Entry 7A76 (X-ray diffraction, 1.65 A resolution); this record covers chains B and C of the 4 polymer chains in the assembly.

Chain B (and C):
Molecule: Thioredoxin reductase
From: Bacillus cereus (strain ATCC 14579 / DSM 31 / JCM 2152 / NBRC 15305 / NCIMB 9373 / NRRL B-3711)
Notes: EC 1.8.1.9; chain C of this document is another copy of the same molecule, construct and numbering; everything in this record applies to it too
UniProt: Q81FS4 (Q81FS4_BACCR); numbering as in UniProt (aligned over 1-326)
Sequence (326 residues; numbered 1 to 326; the number before each row is that of its first residue):
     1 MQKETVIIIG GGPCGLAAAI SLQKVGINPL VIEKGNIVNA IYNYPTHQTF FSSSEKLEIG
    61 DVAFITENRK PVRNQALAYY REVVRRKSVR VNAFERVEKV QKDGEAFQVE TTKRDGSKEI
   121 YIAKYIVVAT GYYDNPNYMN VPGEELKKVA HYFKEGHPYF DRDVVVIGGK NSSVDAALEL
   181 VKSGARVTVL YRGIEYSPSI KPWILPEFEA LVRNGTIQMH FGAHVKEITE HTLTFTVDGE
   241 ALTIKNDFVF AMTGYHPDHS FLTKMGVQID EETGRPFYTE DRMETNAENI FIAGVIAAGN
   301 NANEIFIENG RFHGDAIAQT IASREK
Residues lining bound ligands: FAD (flavin-adenine dinucleotide): Ile9, Gly10, Gly11, Gly12, Pro13, Cys14, Gly15, Ile32, Glu33, Lys34, Gly35, Asn39, Ala40, Tyr44, Pro45, Gln48, Phe50, Phe51, Ser52, Leu57, Glu95, Arg96, Val97, Ala129, Thr130, Gly131, Tyr132, Tyr133, Asp134, Phe261, Ala293, Gly294, Val295, Phe306, Ile307, Glu308
From the paper describing this entry:
  - binding site for flavin-adenine dinucleotide: Gly10 to Gly15

Chain B / chain C interface:
Pairs across the interface (21; chain B residue first):
  Glu58(B) with Arg86(C), salt bridge
  Val62(B) with Ala63(C), hydrophobic; Ile65(C), hydrophobic
  Ala63(B) with Val62(C), hydrophobic; Ala63(C); Ile65(C); Arg86(C)
  Ile65(B) with Ala63(C); Phe64(C), hydrophobic; Gln75(C); Tyr79(C); Glu82(C)
  Thr66(B) with Ala78(C)
  Glu67(B) with Asn74(C), hydrogen bond
  Asn74(B) with Glu67(C), hydrogen bond
  Gln75(B) with Glu67(C)
  Ala78(B) with Ile65(C)
  Tyr79(B) with Ile65(C), hydrophobic
  Glu82(B) with Ile65(C)
  Arg86(B) with Glu58(C), salt bridge; Ala63(C)
Also at the interface, not in a pair above, chain B (13 interface residues in all): Val72
Also at the interface, not in a pair above, chain C (14 interface residues in all): Thr66, Val72

Overview:
Chain B and chain C form an interface of 13 and 14 residues respectively, with 2 hydrogen bonds and 2 salt
bridges. Polar pairs include Glu58(B)-Arg86(C) and Glu67(B)-Asn74(C). Ligands of chain B: flavin-adenine
dinucleotide. The paper reports a binding site for flavin-adenine dinucleotide at Gly10(B).
Chain B and chain C are both Thioredoxin reductase (Bacillus cereus (strain ATCC 14579 / DSM 31 / JCM 2152 /
NBRC 15305 / NCIMB 9373 / NRRL B-3711)); the structure, Bacillithiol Disulfide Reductase Bdr (YpdA) from
Bacillus cereus, was determined by X-ray diffraction (same publication as 7A7B and 7APR).
